PDB entry 6SE6 | electron microscopy, 3.50 A resolution | chains C and J of the 11 polymer chains in the assembly

Chain C:
Protein: Histone H2A type 2-A
Source organism: Homo sapiens
UniProt: Q6FI13 (H2A2A_HUMAN); residues 0-129 here correspond to UniProt positions 1-130 (UniProt number = residue number + 1)
Sequence (130 residues; row label = number of the first residue in the row; numbering starts at 0):
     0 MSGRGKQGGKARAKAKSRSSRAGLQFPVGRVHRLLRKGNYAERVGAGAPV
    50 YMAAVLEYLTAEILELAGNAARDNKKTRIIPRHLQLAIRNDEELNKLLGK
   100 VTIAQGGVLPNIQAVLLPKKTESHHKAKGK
Disordered / not traced: 0-15, 117-129

Chain J:
Molecule: 145-nt DNA strand
Source organism: synthetic construct
Sequence (145 nucleotides; numbered -72 to 72; the number before each row is that of its first residue; numbers below 1 keep their minus sign (DA-72 is residue -72)):
   -72 ATCGATGTATATATCTGACACGTGCCTGGAGACTAGGGAGTAATCCCCTT
   -22 GGCGGTTAAAACGCGGGGGACAGCGCGTACGTGCGTTTAAGCGGTGCTAG
    28 AGCTGTCTACGACCAATTGAGCGGCCTCGGCACCGGGATTCTGAT

How chain C and chain J interact:
Pairs across the interface (10):
  Arg42(C) - DA39(J)  phosphate contact
  Val43(C) - DG38(J)  sugar contact
  Val43(C) - DA39(J)  hydrogen bond to the phosphate
  Gly44(C) - DG38(J)  phosphate contact
  Ala45(C) - DG38(J)  hydrogen bond to the phosphate
  Lys75(C) - DC58(J)  phosphate contact
  Thr76(C) - DG57(J)  hydrogen bond to the phosphate
  Thr76(C) - DC58(J)  hydrogen bond to the phosphate
  Arg77(C) - DG57(J)  sugar contact
  Arg77(C) - DC58(J)  hydrogen bond to the phosphate
Other interface residues (no listed pair), chain C (9 interface residues in all): Arg29, Lys74
Other interface residues (no listed pair), chain J (6 interface residues in all): DC49, DA59

Overview:
9 residues of chain C and 6 residues of chain J are in contact; the contacts include 5 hydrogen bonds. Polar
contacts include Val43(C)-DA39(J), Ala45(C)-DG38(J) and Thr76(C)-DG57(J).
Here chain C is Histone H2A type 2-A (Homo sapiens) and chain J is a 145-nt DNA strand (synthetic construct).
Entry 6SE6 (Class2 : CENP-A nucleosome in complex with CENP-C central region) was determined by electron
microscopy together with 6SE0, 6SEE, 6SEF and 6SEG from the same study.
